Entry 7RTR (X-ray diffraction, 2.60 A resolution); this record covers chains A and B of the 5 polymer chains in the assembly.

Chain A:
Name: HLA class I antigen
From: Homo sapiens
Reference sequence: Q53Z42 (Q53Z42_HUMAN); residues -23 to 341 here correspond to UniProt positions 1-365 (UniProt number = residue number + 24)
Sequence (365 residues; row label = number of the first residue in the row; numbers below 1 keep their minus sign (Met-23 is residue -23)):
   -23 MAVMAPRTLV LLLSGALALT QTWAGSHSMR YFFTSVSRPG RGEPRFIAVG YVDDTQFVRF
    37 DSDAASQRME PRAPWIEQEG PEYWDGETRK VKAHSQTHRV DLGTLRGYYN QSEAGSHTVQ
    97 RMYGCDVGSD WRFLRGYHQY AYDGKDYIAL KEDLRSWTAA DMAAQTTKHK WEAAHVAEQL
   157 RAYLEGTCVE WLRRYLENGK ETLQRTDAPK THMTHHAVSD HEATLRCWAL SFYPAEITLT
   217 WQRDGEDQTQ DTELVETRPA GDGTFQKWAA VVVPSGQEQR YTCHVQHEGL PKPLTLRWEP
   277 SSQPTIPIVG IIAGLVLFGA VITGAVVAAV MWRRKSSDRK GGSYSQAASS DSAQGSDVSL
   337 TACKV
Unresolved in the structure: -23 to 0, 219-222, 227, 249-250, 257, 275-341
Disulfides: Cys101-Cys164, Cys203-Cys259

Chain B:
Name: Beta-2-microglobulin
From: Homo sapiens
Reference sequence: P61769 (B2MG_HUMAN); residues 1-99 here correspond to UniProt positions 21-119 (UniProt number = residue number + 20)
Sequence (100 residues; each row starts with the number of its first residue; numbering starts at 0):
     0 MIQRTPKIQV YSRHPAENGK SNFLNCYVSG FHPSDIEVDL LKNGERIEKV EHSDLSFSKD
    60 WSFYLLYYTE FTPTEKDEYA CRVNHVTLSQ PKIVKWDRDM
Disulfides: Cys25-Cys80
Sequence notes: initiating methionine (0)
Swiss-Prot annotation at these positions:
  - modified residue: Gln2 (Pyrrolidone carboxylic acid)
  - glycosylation: Ile1 (N-linked (Glc) (glycation) isoleucine), Lys19 (N-linked (Glc) (glycation) lysine), Lys41 (N-linked (Glc) (glycation) lysine), Lys48 (N-linked (Glc) (glycation) lysine), Lys58 (N-linked (Glc) (glycation) lysine), Lys91 (N-linked (Glc) (glycation) lysine), Lys94 (N-linked (Glc) (glycation) lysine)

How chain A and chain B interact:
Pairs across the interface (59):
  Phe8(A) - Ser55(B)
  Phe8(A) - Phe56(B)  hydrophobic
  Phe9(A) - Phe56(B)
  Thr10(A) - Phe56(B)
  Thr10(A) - Phe62(B)
  Val12(A) - Ser33(B)
  Ile23(A) - Leu54(B)
  Val25(A) - Asp53(B)
  Val25(A) - Leu54(B)
  Val25(A) - Ser55(B)
  Tyr27(A) - Ser55(B)
  Tyr27(A) - Tyr63(B)  hydrogen bond
  Gln32(A) - Asp53(B)  hydrogen bond
  Arg35(A) - Asp53(B)  salt bridge
  Arg48(A) - Asp53(B)  salt bridge
  Ser92(A) - Met0(B)
  His93(A) - Met0(B)
  Gln96(A) - His31(B)  hydrogen bond
  Gln96(A) - Phe56(B)
  Gln96(A) - Trp60(B)  hydrogen bond (side chain-backbone)
  Gln96(A) - Phe62(B)
  Arg97(A) - Phe56(B)
  Met98(A) - Phe56(B)  hydrophobic
  Gln115(A) - Trp60(B)
  Tyr116(A) - Trp60(B)
  Ala117(A) - Trp60(B)  hydrophobic
  Asp119(A) - Met0(B)
  Asp119(A) - Ile1(B)  hydrogen bond (backbone-backbone)
  Asp119(A) - His31(B)
  Gly120(A) - Ile1(B)
  Gly120(A) - His31(B)
  Lys121(A) - Met0(B)
  Lys121(A) - Ile1(B)
  Asp122(A) - Trp60(B)  hydrogen bond
  Thr190(A) - Asp98(B)  hydrogen bond
  His192(A) - Asp98(B)  salt bridge
  Arg202(A) - Asp98(B)  salt bridge
  Arg202(A) - Met99(B)
  Trp204(A) - Asp98(B)  hydrogen bond
  Trp204(A) - Met99(B)
  Val231(A) - Gln8(B)
  Glu232(A) - Lys6(B)  salt bridge
  Glu232(A) - Gln8(B)  hydrogen bond (backbone-side chain)
  Glu232(A) - Tyr26(B)  hydrogen bond
  Glu232(A) - Ser28(B)  hydrogen bond
  Arg234(A) - Gln8(B)  hydrogen bond
  Arg234(A) - Tyr10(B)
  Arg234(A) - Tyr26(B)
  Arg234(A) - Met99(B)  hydrogen bond (side chain-backbone)
  Pro235(A) - Tyr10(B)  hydrogen bond (backbone-side chain)
  Pro235(A) - Tyr26(B)
  Ala236(A) - Arg12(B)  hydrogen bond (backbone-side chain)
  Ala236(A) - Asn24(B)  hydrogen bond (backbone-side chain)
  Gly237(A) - Arg12(B)  hydrogen bond (backbone-side chain)
  Asp238(A) - Arg12(B)
  Gln242(A) - Tyr10(B)
  Gln242(A) - Ser11(B)  hydrogen bond (side chain-backbone)
  Gln242(A) - Arg12(B)  hydrogen bond (side chain-backbone)
  Trp244(A) - Met99(B)  hydrogen bond (side chain-backbone)
Interface residues without a listed pair, chain A (39 interface residues in all): Arg17, Thr94, Leu206, Thr233
Interface residues without a listed pair, chain B (26 interface residues in all): Arg3, His13, Pro14, Asp34, Leu65

Overview:
The interface between chain A and chain B involves 39 residues on one side and 26 on the other; the contacts
include 20 hydrogen bonds and 5 salt bridges. Polar contacts include Arg35(A)-Asp53(B), Arg48(A)-Asp53(B) and
His192(A)-Asp98(B).
Here chain A is HLA class I antigen and chain B is Beta-2-microglobulin, both from Homo sapiens. Entry 7RTR
(YLQ-SG3 TCR in complex with SARS-CoV-2 Spike-derived peptide S269-277 (YLQPRTFLL) presented by HLA-A*02:01)
was determined by X-ray diffraction (same publication as 7RTD).
